7Q3E - chains C and D of the 4 polymer chains in the assembly; structure by electron microscopy, 3.35 A resolution.

# Chain C
Name: Protein fuzzy homolog
Source organism: Mus musculus
Reference sequence: E9QL29 (E9QL29_MOUSE); residues 2-415 here = UniProt positions 2-415
Amino-acid sequence (414 residues; numbered 2 to 415; the number before each row is that of its first residue):
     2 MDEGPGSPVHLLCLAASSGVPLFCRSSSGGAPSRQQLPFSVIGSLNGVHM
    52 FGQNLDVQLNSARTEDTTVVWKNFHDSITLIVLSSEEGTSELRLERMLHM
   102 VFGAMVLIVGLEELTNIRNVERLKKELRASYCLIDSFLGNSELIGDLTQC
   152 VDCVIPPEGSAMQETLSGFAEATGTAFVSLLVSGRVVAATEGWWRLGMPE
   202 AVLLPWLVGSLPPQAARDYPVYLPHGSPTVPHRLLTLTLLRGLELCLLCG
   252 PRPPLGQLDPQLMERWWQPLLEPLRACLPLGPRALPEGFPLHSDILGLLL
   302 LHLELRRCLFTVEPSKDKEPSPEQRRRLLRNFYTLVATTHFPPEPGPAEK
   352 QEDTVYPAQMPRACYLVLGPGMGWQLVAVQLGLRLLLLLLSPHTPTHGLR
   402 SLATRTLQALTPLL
Unresolved in the structure: 2-7, 344-359
Construct notes: conflict Met-2 (Gly in E9QL29)

# Chain D
Name: Ciliogenesis and planar polarity effector 2
Source organism: Mus musculus
Reference sequence: A2A825 (CPLN2_MOUSE); residue numbers follow UniProt; this construct covers 1-258
Amino-acid sequence (258 residues; numbered 1 to 258; the number before each row is that of its first residue):
     1 MARPPMHGSVIVPDWHETVEGKEYLACILRKNRRREFGLLERPVLPPSVV
    51 IDTASYKIFVSGKSGVGKTALVAKLAGLEVPIVHHETTGIQTTVVFWPAK
   101 LKASDCVVMFRFEFWDCGESALKKFDHMLPACKENADAFLFLFSFTDRAS
   151 FEDLPGQLTRVAGEAPGLVKIVIGSKFDQYMHTDVPARDLTAFRQAWELP
   201 LFRVKSVPGRRLADGRTLDGRAGLADTAHVLNGLAEQLWHQDQVAAGLLP
   251 SSPESAPG
Unresolved in the structure: 1-10, 209-217, 246-258
Curated features (UniProtKB/Swiss-Prot):
  - binding site (GTP): Ser-64, Gly-65, Gly-67, Lys-68, Thr-69, Ala-70, Ile-82, His-84, Thr-87, Lys-176, Asp-178, Ser-206
  - mutagenesis: Thr-69 (T69N: Loss of localization to the cilium basal body), Val-169 (V169D: In pxb (pixiebob phenotype); embryos show ciliopathy-like syndrome of defects that include polydactyly, loss of ventral neural cell types, craniofacial defects, and heart defects that are ...)
Residues lining bound ligands: GTP (guanosine-5'-triphosphate): Lys-63, Ser-64, Gly-65, Val-66, Gly-67, Lys-68, Thr-69, Ala-70, Pro-81, Ile-82, Val-83, His-84, His-85, Glu-86, Thr-87, Gly-118, Glu-119, Ser-175, Lys-176, Asp-178, Gln-179, Val-204, Lys-205, Ser-206
From the paper describing this entry:
  - binding site for GTP: His-84
  - mutagenesis - V169D: unchanged binding to Protein fuzzy homolog (chain C)
  - mutagenesis - V169D: decreased expression

# Chain C / chain D interface
Contacting residue pairs (45; chain C residue first):
  Lys-126(C) / Glu-86(D)
  Glu-127(C) / Lys-124(D)  salt bridge
  Arg-129(C) / His-84(D)  hydrogen bond (side chain-backbone)
  Arg-129(C) / Glu-86(D)  salt bridge
  Ala-130(C) / Thr-88(D)
  Tyr-132(C) / His-85(D)
  Cys-133(C) / His-85(D)
  Asp-136(C) / His-85(D)  salt bridge
  Gln-215(C) / Gln-91(D)  hydrogen bond
  Gln-215(C) / Thr-92(D)
  Gln-215(C) / Thr-93(D)  hydrogen bond
  Ala-216(C) / Leu-39(D)  hydrophobic
  Ala-216(C) / Thr-92(D)  hydrogen bond (backbone-backbone)
  Ala-216(C) / Val-94(D)  hydrophobic
  Ala-217(C) / Gln-91(D)
  Ala-217(C) / Thr-92(D)  hydrogen bond (backbone-backbone)
  Arg-218(C) / Ile-90(D)
  Asp-219(C) / Gly-89(D)
  Asp-219(C) / Ile-90(D)  hydrogen bond (backbone-backbone)
  Tyr-220(C) / Thr-88(D)
  Tyr-220(C) / Gly-89(D)
  Tyr-220(C) / Gln-91(D)  hydrogen bond
  Pro-221(C) / Thr-88(D)
  Pro-221(C) / Phe-125(D)  hydrophobic
  Pro-221(C) / Met-128(D)
  Tyr-223(C) / Lys-124(D)
  Tyr-223(C) / Phe-125(D)
  Pro-232(C) / Phe-125(D)  hydrophobic
  Leu-238(C) / Leu-39(D)  hydrophobic
  Thr-239(C) / Gly-38(D)
  Thr-239(C) / Leu-39(D)  hydrogen bond (backbone-backbone)
  Leu-240(C) / Gly-38(D)
  Leu-240(C) / Leu-39(D)  hydrogen bond (backbone-backbone)
  Leu-240(C) / Leu-40(D)  hydrogen bond (backbone-backbone)
  Leu-240(C) / Glu-41(D)
  Arg-242(C) / Glu-36(D)  salt bridge
  Arg-242(C) / Glu-41(D)
  Pro-255(C) / Glu-134(D)
  Leu-256(C) / Glu-134(D)
  Gly-257(C) / Glu-134(D)  hydrogen bond (backbone-side chain)
  Gln-258(C) / Glu-134(D)  hydrogen bond
  Pro-261(C) / Leu-40(D)
  Met-264(C) / Leu-40(D)  hydrophobic
  Glu-265(C) / Leu-40(D)
  Glu-265(C) / Arg-42(D)  salt bridge
Also at the interface, not in a pair above, chain C (32 interface residues in all): Arg-26, Arg-35, Ile-109, Val-110, Leu-241
Also at the interface, not in a pair above, chain D (21 interface residues in all): Val-83
The authors on this interface:
  - interface residues, chain C: Gln-215(C), Tyr-220(C)
  - interface residues, chain D: His-85(D), Glu-86(D), Gln-91(D), Thr-93(D)

# In short
The interface between chain C and chain D involves 32 residues on one side and 21 on the other, with 12
hydrogen bonds and 5 salt bridges. Among the polar pairs are Glu-127(C)/Lys-124(D), Arg-129(C)/Glu-86(D) and
Asp-136(C)/His-85(D). Ligands of chain D: GTP. The paper reports a binding site for GTP at His-84(D); V169D of
chain D reduces expression.
Here chain C is Protein fuzzy homolog and chain D is Ciliogenesis and planar polarity effector 2, both from
Mus musculus. Entry 7Q3E (Structure of the mouse CPLANE-RSG1 complex) was determined by electron microscopy
(same publication as 7Q3D).
